8UT8 - chains F and G of the 8 polymer chains in the assembly; structure by electron microscopy, 3.20 A resolution.

Chain F:
Molecule: Hemagglutinin HA2 chain
From: Influenza A virus
Reference sequence: A0A881CR78 (A0A881CR78_9INFA); residues -3 to 174 here correspond to UniProt positions 336-513 (UniProt number = residue number + 339)
Sequence (231 residues; each row starts with the number of its first residue; numbers below 1 keep their minus sign (Pro-3 is residue -3)):
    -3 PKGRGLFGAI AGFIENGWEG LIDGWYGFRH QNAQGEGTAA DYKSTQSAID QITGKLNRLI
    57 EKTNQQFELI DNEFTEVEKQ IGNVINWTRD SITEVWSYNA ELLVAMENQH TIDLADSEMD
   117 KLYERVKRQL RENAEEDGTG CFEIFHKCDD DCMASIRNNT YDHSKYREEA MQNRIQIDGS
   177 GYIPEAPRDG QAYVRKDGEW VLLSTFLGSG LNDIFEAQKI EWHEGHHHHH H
Disordered / not traced: -3 to 4, 172-227
Cystine bridges: Cys144-Cys148
Covalently attached groups: N-acetylglucosamine (NAG) linked to Asn82, Asn154
Sequence notes: conflict Thr71 (Asn410 in A0A881CR78); expression tag (175-227)

Chain G:
Molecule: H7D15 pFab HC Fv_polyA
From: Mus musculus
Sequence (126 residues; each row starts with the number of its first residue; X marks 126 residues of unknown identity (built as UNK)):
     2 XXXXXXXXXX XXXXXXXXXX XXXXXXXXXX XXXXXXXXXX XXXXXXXXXX XXXXXXXXXX
    62 XXXXXXXXXX XXXXXXXXXX XXXXXXXXXX XXXXXXXXXX XXXXXXXXXX XXXXXXXXXX
   122 XXXXXX

Interface between chain F and chain G:
Chain F side of the interface, 6 residues: Trp21, Tyr38, Lys39, Gln42, Ile45, Thr49

In short:
Chain F and chain G make no direct contact in this assembly. Covalently linked N-acetylglucosamine: at
Asn82(F) and Asn154(F).
Here chain F is Hemagglutinin HA2 chain (Influenza A virus) and chain G is H7D15 pFab HC Fv_polyA (Mus
musculus). Entry 8UT8 (CryoEM structure of A/Shanghai/1/2013 H7 in complex with polyclonal Fab from mice
immunized with H7 stem ...) was determined by electron microscopy together with 8UT4, 8UT6, 8UT7, 8UT9 and
8UWA from the same study.
